Entry 6J9E (electron microscopy, 3.41 A resolution); this record covers chains C and G of the 10 polymer chains in the assembly.

== Chain C ==
Name: DNA-directed RNA polymerase subunit beta
Organism: Xanthomonas oryzae pv. oryzae PXO99A
Notes: EC 2.7.7.6
Reference sequence: B2SQQ1 (RPOB_XANOP); residue numbers follow UniProt; this construct covers 1-1383
Sequence (1383 residues; row label = number of the first residue in the row):
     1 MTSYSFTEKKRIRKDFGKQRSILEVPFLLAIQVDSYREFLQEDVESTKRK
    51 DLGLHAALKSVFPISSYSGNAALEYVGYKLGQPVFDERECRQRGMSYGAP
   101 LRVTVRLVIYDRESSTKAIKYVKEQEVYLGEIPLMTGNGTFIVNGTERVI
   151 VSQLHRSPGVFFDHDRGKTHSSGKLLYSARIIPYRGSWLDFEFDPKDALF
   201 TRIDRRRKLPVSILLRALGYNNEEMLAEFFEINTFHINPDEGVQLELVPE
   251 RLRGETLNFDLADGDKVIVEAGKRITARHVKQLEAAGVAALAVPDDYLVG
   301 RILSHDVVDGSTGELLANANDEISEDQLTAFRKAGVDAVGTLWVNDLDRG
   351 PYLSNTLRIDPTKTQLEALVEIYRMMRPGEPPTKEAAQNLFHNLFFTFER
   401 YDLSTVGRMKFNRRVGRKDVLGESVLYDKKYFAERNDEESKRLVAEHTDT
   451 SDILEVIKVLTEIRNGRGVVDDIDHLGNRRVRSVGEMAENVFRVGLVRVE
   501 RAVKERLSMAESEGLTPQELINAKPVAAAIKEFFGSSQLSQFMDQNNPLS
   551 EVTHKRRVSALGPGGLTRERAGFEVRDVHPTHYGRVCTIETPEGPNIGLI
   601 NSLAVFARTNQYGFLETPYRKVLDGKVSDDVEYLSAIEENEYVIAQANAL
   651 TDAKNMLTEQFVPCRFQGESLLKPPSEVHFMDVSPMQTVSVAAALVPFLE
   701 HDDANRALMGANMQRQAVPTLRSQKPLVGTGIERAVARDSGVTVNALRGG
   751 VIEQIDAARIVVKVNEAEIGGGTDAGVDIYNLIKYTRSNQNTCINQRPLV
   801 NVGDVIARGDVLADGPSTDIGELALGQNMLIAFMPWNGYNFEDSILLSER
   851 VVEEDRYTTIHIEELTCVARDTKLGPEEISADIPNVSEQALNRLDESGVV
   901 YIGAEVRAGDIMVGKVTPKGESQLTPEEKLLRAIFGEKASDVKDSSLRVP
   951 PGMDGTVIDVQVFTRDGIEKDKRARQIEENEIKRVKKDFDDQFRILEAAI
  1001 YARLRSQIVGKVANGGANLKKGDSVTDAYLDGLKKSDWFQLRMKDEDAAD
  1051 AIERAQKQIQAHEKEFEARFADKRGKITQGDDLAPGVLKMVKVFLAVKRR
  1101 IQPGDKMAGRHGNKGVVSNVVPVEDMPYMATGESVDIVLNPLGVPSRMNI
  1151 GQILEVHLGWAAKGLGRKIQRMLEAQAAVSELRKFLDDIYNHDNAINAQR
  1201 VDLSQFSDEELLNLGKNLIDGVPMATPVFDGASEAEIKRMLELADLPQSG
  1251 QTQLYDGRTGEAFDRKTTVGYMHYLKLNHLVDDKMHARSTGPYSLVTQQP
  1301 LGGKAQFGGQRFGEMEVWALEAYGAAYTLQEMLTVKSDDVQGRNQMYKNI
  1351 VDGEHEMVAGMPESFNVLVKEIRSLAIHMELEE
Disordered / not traced: 1-2, 44-48, 238-242, 256-276, 511-514, 770-774, 921-924, 951-952, 1011-1051, 1194-1198, 1383

== Chain G ==
Molecule: 29-nt DNA strand
Sequence (29 nucleotides; row label = number of the first residue in the row):
     1 GGGTATTCGCCGTGTACCTCTCCTAGCCC

== Interface between chain C and chain G ==
Residue-residue contacts (20; chain C residue first):
  Val143(C) with DC22(G), phosphate contact
  Asn144(C) with DC22(G), phosphate contact
  Arg148(C) with DT21(G), hydrogen bond to the phosphate; DC22(G), salt bridge to the phosphate
  Lys208(C) with DC8(G), phosphate contact
  Asn522(C) with DC27(G), hydrogen bond to the phosphate
  Lys524(C) with DG26(G), phosphate contact
  Ala528(C) with DG26(G), phosphate contact
  Gly535(C) with DC22(G), sugar contact
  Ser536(C) with DC22(G), sugar contact
  Asp1283(C) with DC18(G), phosphate contact; DT19(G), phosphate contact
  His1286(C) with DC18(G), salt bridge to the phosphate
  Gly1303(C) with DC18(G), phosphate contact
  Lys1304(C) with DC18(G), hydrogen bond to the phosphate; DT19(G), phosphate contact
  Gln1310(C) with DC17(G), sugar contact
  Arg1311(C) with DA16(G), salt bridge to the phosphate; DC17(G), hydrogen bond to the phosphate
  Met1315(C) with DT15(G), sugar contact
Other interface residues (no listed pair), chain C (23 interface residues in all): Thr146, Thr169, His170, Asp194, Phe542, Asn791, Gly1313
Other interface residues (no listed pair), chain G (13 interface residues in all): DT6, DT7, DC20

== In short ==
The interface between chain C and chain G involves 23 residues on one side and 13 on the other, with 4
hydrogen bonds and 3 salt bridges. Among the polar pairs are Arg148(C)-DT21(G), Asn522(C)-DC27(G) and
Lys1304(C)-DC18(G).
Here chain C is DNA-directed RNA polymerase subunit beta (Xanthomonas oryzae pv. oryzae PXO99A) and chain G is
a 29-nt DNA strand. Entry 6J9E (Cryo-EM structure of Xanthomonos oryzae transcription elongation complex with
NusA and the bacteriophage protein P7) was determined by electron microscopy together with 6J9F from the same
study.
